PDB entry 8Y2O | electron microscopy, 2.66 A resolution | chains A and C of the 3 polymer chains in the assembly

[Chain A]
Protein: tRNA (32-2'-O)-methyltransferase regulator THADA
From: Homo sapiens
UniProtKB: Q6YHU6 (THADA_HUMAN); numbering as in UniProt (aligned over 1-1953)
Sequence (1981 residues; row label = number of the first residue in the row; numbers below 1 keep their minus sign (Met-27 is residue -27)):
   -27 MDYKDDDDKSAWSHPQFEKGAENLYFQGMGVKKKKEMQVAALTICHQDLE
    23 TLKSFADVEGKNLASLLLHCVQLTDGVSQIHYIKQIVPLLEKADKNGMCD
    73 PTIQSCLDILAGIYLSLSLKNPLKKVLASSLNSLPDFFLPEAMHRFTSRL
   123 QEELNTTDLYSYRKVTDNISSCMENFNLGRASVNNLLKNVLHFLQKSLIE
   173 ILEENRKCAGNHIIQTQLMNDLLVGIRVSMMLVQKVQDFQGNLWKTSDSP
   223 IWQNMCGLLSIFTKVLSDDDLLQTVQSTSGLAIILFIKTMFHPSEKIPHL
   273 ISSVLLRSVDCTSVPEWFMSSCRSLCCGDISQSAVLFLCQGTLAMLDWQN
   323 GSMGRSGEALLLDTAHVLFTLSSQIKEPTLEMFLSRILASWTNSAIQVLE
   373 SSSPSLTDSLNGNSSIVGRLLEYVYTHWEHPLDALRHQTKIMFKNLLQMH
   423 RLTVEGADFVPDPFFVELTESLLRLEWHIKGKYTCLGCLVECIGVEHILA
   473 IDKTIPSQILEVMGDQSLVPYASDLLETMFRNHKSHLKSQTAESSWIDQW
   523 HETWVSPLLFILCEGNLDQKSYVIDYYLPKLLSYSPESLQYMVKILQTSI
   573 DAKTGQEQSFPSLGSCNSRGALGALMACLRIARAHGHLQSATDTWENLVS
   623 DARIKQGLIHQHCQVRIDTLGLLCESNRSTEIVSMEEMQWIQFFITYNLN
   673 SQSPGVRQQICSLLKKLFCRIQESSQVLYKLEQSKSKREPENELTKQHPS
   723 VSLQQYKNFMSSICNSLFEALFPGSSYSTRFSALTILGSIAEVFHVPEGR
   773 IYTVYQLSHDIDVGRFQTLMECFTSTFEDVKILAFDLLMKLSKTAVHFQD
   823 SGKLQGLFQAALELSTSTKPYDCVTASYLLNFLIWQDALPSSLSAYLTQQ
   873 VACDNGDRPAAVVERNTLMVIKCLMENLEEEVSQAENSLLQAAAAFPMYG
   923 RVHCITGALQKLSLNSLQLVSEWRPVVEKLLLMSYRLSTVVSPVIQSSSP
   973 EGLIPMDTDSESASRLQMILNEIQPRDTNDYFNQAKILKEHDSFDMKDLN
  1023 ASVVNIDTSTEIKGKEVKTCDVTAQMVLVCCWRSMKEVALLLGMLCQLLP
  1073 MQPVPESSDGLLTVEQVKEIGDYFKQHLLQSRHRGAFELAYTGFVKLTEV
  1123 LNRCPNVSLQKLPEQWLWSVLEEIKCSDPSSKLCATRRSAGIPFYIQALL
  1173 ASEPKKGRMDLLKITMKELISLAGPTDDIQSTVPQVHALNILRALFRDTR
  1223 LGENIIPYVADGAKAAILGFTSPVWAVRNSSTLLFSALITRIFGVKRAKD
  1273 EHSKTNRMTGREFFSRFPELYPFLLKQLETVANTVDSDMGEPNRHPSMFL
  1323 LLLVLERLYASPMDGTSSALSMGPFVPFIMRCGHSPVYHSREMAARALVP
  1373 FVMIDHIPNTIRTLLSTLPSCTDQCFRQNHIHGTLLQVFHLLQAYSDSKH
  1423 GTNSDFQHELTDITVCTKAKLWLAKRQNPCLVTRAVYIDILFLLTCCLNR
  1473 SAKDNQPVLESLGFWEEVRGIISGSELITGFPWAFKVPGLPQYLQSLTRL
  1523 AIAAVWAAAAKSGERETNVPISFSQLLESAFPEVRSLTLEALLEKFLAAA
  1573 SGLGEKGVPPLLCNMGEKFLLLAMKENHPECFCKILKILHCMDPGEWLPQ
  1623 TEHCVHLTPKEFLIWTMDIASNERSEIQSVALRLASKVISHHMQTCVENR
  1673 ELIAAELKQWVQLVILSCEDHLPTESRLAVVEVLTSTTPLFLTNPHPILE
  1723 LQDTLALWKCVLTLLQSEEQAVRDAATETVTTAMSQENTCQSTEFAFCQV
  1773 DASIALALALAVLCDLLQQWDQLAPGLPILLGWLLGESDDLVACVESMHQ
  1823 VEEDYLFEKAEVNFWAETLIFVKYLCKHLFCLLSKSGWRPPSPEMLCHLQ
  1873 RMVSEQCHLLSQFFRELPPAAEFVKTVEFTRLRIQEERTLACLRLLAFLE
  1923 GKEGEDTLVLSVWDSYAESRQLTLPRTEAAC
Unresolved in the structure: -27 to 9, 580-586, 708-716, 872-878, 973-1042, 1073-1081, 1311-1316, 1475-1481, 1534-1540, 1814-1832, 1924-1930, 1944-1953
Differences from the reference sequence: initiating methionine (-27); expression tag (-26 to 0)
Metal / ion sites: Zn2+: Cys283, Cys299
Ligand contacts: Mg2+ (MG): Ile967, Trp1054, Arg1106, Gly1107, Leu1111
Curated features (UniProtKB/Swiss-Prot):
  - modified residue (Phosphoserine): Ser1015, Ser1024, Ser1161
What the authors report for this chain:
  - binding site for human cytoplasmic tRNA(Phe) (chain C): Lys92, Arg199, Gln680, Thr798, Phe799, Tyr843, Trp1054, Glu1225

[Chain C]
Molecule: human cytoplasmic tRNA(Phe)
Sequence (76 nucleotides; each row starts with the number of its first residue):
     1 GCCGAAAUAGCUCAGUUGGGAGAGCGUUAGACUGAAGAUCUAAAGGUCCC
    51 UGGUUCGAUCCCGGGUUUCGGCACCA
Unresolved in the structure: 73-76
Differences from the reference sequence: insertion (74-76)
Ligand contacts:
  - Mg2+ (MG), molecule 1: A7, U8, G15
  - Mg2+ (MG), molecule 2: C25, G26, U27, A43
  - Mg2+ (MG), molecule 3: G53, U54, A58
  - Mg2+ (MG), molecule 4: U55, C56, G57

[How chain A and chain C interact]
Contacting residue pairs (65):
  Lys92(A) with U16(C), hydrogen bond to the sugar
  Lys97(A) with C61(C), phosphate contact
  Leu195(A) with G19(C), base contact
  Arg199(A) with G19(C), base contact; C56(C), base contact; G57(C), hydrogen bond to the base
  Gln206(A) with C56(C), hydrogen bond to the phosphate
  Lys207(A) with U55(C), salt bridge to the phosphate
  Thr246(A) with G19(C), hydrogen bond to the sugar
  Leu253(A) with C56(C), base contact
  Ala316(A) with C56(C), sugar contact
  Met317(A) with C56(C), sugar contact
  Met354(A) with G20(C), base contact
  Lys452(A) with A44(C), hydrogen bond to the phosphate; G45(C), salt bridge to the phosphate
  Gln488(A) with G26(C), base contact; U27(C), hydrogen bond to the sugar
  Ser489(A) with A44(C), sugar contact
  Tyr493(A) with G45(C), hydrogen bond to the phosphate
  Tyr544(A) with U27(C), sugar contact
  Tyr548(A) with G10(C), hydrogen bond to the sugar
  Asn649(A) with U68(C), phosphate contact
  Arg650(A) with U68(C), phosphate contact; C69(C), salt bridge to the phosphate
  Ser651(A) with U68(C), hydrogen bond to the phosphate; C69(C), hydrogen bond to the phosphate
  Thr652(A) with C69(C), hydrogen bond to the phosphate
  Pro676(A) with G26(C), sugar contact
  Gly677(A) with G26(C), sugar contact
  Gln680(A) with G10(C), base contact; C11(C), hydrogen bond to the base; C25(C), hydrogen bond to the sugar; G26(C), sugar contact
  Ser684(A) with C11(C), hydrogen bond to the sugar
  Lys688(A) with U12(C), salt bridge to the phosphate
  Val699(A) with G70(C), phosphate contact
  Lys702(A) with G71(C), salt bridge to the phosphate
  Thr798(A) with A36(C), hydrogen bond to the base; A38(C), base contact
  Phe799(A) with A38(C), stacking on the base
  Tyr843(A) with A36(C), stacking on the base
  Trp1054(A) with A35(C), hydrogen bond to the sugar
  Arg1055(A) with A36(C), salt bridge to the phosphate
  His1105(A) with A35(C), hydrogen bond to the base
  Arg1106(A) with G34(C), base contact; A35(C), hydrogen bond to the base
  Gly1107(A) with A35(C), base contact
  Glu1110(A) with C40(C), phosphate contact
  Arg1160(A) with U33(C), base contact
  Lys1178(A) with G20(C), sugar contact; G22(C), salt bridge to the phosphate
  Arg1219(A) with U41(C), hydrogen bond to the sugar; A42(C), sugar contact
  Asp1220(A) with A42(C), phosphate contact
  Thr1221(A) with A42(C), hydrogen bond to the phosphate; A43(C), hydrogen bond to the phosphate
  Glu1225(A) with G20(C), hydrogen bond to the base
  Arg1263(A) with A43(C), salt bridge to the phosphate
  Val1267(A) with A29(C), sugar contact
  Lys1268(A) with A29(C), sugar contact; G30(C), salt bridge to the phosphate
  Arg1269(A) with U28(C), sugar contact
  Lys1271(A) with A29(C), phosphate contact; G30(C), phosphate contact
  Val1834(A) with A38(C), base contact
Interface residues without a listed pair, chain A (61 interface residues in all): Met202, Thr250, Thr351, Arg358, Leu404, Arg408, Pro492, Asp547, Lys687, Arg1159, Ala1270, Phe1836
Interface residues without a listed pair, chain C (40 interface residues in all): C13, G18, C32, G46, U54, C62, U67, C72

[Overview]
61 residues of chain A and 40 residues of chain C are in contact; the contacts include 22 hydrogen bonds, 9
salt bridges and 2 aromatic stacking contacts. Polar pairs include Arg199(A)-G57(C), Gln680(A)-C11(C) and
Thr798(A)-A36(C). The paper reports a binding site for human cytoplasmic tRNA(Phe) (chain C) at Lys92(A),
Arg199(A) and Gln680(A) among others.
Chain A is tRNA (32-2'-O)-methyltransferase regulator THADA (Homo sapiens) and chain C is human cytoplasmic
tRNA(Phe); the structure, The Cryo-EM structure of human tRNA methyltransferase FTSJ1-THADA with substrate
tRNA and S-adenosyl homocysteine (SAH), was determined by electron microscopy.
